PDB entry 7R54 | X-ray diffraction, 2.84 A resolution | chains A and B

# Chain A (and B)
Molecule: Toll-like receptor 8
Source organism: Homo sapiens
Notes: chain B of this document is another copy of the same molecule, construct and numbering; everything in this record applies to it too
Reference sequence: Q9NR97 (TLR8_HUMAN); residues 27-827 here = UniProt positions 27-827
Amino-acid sequence (807 residues; row label = number of the first residue in the row):
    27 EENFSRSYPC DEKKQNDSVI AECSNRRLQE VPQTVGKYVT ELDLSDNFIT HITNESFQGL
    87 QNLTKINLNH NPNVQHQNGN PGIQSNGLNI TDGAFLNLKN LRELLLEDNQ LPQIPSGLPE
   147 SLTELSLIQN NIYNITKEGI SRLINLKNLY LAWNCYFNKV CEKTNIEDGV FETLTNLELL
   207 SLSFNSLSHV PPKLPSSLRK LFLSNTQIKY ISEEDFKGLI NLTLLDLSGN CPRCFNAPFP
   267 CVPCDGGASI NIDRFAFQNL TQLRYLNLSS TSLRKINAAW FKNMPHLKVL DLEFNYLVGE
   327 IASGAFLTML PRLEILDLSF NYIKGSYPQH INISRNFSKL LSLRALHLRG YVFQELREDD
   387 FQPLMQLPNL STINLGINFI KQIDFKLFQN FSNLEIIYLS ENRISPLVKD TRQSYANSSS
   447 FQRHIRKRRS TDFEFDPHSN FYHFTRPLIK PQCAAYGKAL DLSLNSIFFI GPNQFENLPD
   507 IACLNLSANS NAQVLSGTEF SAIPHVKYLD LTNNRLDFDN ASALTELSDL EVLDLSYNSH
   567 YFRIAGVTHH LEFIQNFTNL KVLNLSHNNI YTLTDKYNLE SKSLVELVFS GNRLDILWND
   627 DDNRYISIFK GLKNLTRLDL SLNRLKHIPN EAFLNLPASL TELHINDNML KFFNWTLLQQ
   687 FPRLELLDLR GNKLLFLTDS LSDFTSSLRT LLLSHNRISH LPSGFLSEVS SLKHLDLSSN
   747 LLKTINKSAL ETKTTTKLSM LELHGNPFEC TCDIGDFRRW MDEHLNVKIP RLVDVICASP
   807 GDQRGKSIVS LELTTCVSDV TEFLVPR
Not modelled in the structure: 27-30, 101-112, 183-186, 434-461, 601, 626-628, 819-833 (chain B: 27-30, 100-112, 183-186, 434-461, 601, 625-627, 731-735, 819-833)
Differences from the reference sequence: expression tag (828-833)
UniProt features mapped onto this chain:
  - glycosylation (N-linked (GlcNAc...) asparagine): Asn29, Asn42, Asn80, Asn88, Asn115, Asn160, Asn247, Asn285, Asn293, Asn358, Asn362, Asn395, Asn416, Asn443, Asn511, Asn546, Asn582, Asn590, Asn640, Asn680 and 1 more in UniProt
  - natural variant: Pro432 (P432L: In IMD98), Phe494 (F494L: In IMD98), Gly572 (G572D: In IMD98; G572V: In IMD98)
  - mutagenesis: Tyr348 (Y348A: Abolishes activation of NF-kappa-B; Y348A: Abolishes responses to both ssRNA and chemical ligands), Val378 (V378A: Increases activation of NF-kappa-B), Phe405 (F405A: Abolishes activation of NF-kappa-B; F405A: Abolishes responses to both ssRNA and chemical ligands), Arg452 to Arg455 (Monomeric and inactive), Val520 (V520A: Strongly decreases activation of NF-kappa-B), Asp543 (D543A: Abolishes activation of NF-kappa-B; D543A: Abolishes responses to both ssRNA and chemical ligands), Thr574 (T574A: Abolishes responses to both ssRNA and chemical ligands; T574A: Strongly decreases activation of NF-kappa-B)
Disulfides: Cys36-Cys49, Cys181-Cys187, Cys257-Cys270, Cys260-Cys267, Cys479-Cys509, Cys776-Cys803
Glycans and other covalent adducts: N-acetylglucosamine (NAG) linked to Asn88, Asn293, Asn395, Asn416, Asn511, Asn546, Asn640, Asn680; glycan linked to Asn590

# Chain A / chain B interface
Residue-residue contacts (34):
  Cys260(A) - Phe568(B)
  Cys260(A) - Arg569(B)
  Phe261(A) - Tyr567(B)  hydrophobic
  Phe261(A) - Phe568(B)  hydrophobic
  Asn262(A) - Tyr567(B)  hydrogen bond (backbone-backbone)
  Cys267(A) - Arg569(B)
  Cys267(A) - Ile570(B)
  Cys267(A) - Ala571(B)  hydrogen bond (backbone-backbone)
  Val268(A) - Ala571(B)  hydrophobic
  Tyr348(A) - Phe568(B)
  Gly351(A) - Phe495(B)
  Tyr353(A) - Phe494(B)  hydrophobic
  Tyr353(A) - Phe495(B)  hydrophobic
  Val378(A) - Phe494(B)  hydrophobic
  Phe405(A) - Phe494(B)  hydrophobic
  Lys407(A) - Ser431(B)
  Arg429(A) - Ser492(B)  hydrogen bond
  Ser431(A) - Lys407(B)
  Pro432(A) - Tyr353(B)
  Ser492(A) - Arg429(B)  hydrogen bond
  Phe494(A) - Tyr353(B)  hydrophobic
  Phe494(A) - Val378(B)  hydrophobic
  Phe494(A) - Phe405(B)  hydrophobic
  Phe495(A) - Gly351(B)
  Phe495(A) - Tyr353(B)  hydrophobic
  Tyr567(A) - Phe261(B)  hydrophobic
  Tyr567(A) - Asn262(B)  hydrogen bond (backbone-backbone)
  Phe568(A) - Cys260(B)
  Phe568(A) - Phe261(B)  hydrophobic
  Phe568(A) - Tyr348(B)
  Arg569(A) - Cys260(B)
  Arg569(A) - Cys267(B)
  Ile570(A) - Cys267(B)
  Ala571(A) - Cys267(B)  hydrogen bond (backbone-backbone)
Other interface residues (no listed pair), chain A (25 interface residues in all): Pro266, Ser352, His566
Other interface residues (no listed pair), chain B (24 interface residues in all): Pro266, Val268, Ser352, Pro432

# Summary
25 residues of chain A face 24 of chain B across their interface; the contacts include 6 hydrogen bonds. Polar
pairs include Arg429(A)-Ser492(B), Asn262(A)-Tyr567(B) and Cys267(A)-Ala571(B). From UniProt: 10 mutagenesis
sites on chain A.
Both chains are Toll-like receptor 8 (Homo sapiens). Entry 7R54 (Crystal structure of human TLR8 in complex
with Compound 4) was determined by X-ray diffraction, deposited together with 7R52 and 7R53.
